PDB entry 3D4Z | X-ray diffraction, 1.39 A resolution | chain A

Chain A:
Protein: Alpha-mannosidase 2
Organism: Drosophila melanogaster
Notes: EC 3.2.1.114; fragment: Catalytic domain
UniProt: Q24451 (MAN2_DROME); residues 13-1045 here correspond to UniProt positions 76-1108 (UniProt number = residue number + 63)
Amino-acid sequence (1045 residues; each row starts with the number of its first residue):
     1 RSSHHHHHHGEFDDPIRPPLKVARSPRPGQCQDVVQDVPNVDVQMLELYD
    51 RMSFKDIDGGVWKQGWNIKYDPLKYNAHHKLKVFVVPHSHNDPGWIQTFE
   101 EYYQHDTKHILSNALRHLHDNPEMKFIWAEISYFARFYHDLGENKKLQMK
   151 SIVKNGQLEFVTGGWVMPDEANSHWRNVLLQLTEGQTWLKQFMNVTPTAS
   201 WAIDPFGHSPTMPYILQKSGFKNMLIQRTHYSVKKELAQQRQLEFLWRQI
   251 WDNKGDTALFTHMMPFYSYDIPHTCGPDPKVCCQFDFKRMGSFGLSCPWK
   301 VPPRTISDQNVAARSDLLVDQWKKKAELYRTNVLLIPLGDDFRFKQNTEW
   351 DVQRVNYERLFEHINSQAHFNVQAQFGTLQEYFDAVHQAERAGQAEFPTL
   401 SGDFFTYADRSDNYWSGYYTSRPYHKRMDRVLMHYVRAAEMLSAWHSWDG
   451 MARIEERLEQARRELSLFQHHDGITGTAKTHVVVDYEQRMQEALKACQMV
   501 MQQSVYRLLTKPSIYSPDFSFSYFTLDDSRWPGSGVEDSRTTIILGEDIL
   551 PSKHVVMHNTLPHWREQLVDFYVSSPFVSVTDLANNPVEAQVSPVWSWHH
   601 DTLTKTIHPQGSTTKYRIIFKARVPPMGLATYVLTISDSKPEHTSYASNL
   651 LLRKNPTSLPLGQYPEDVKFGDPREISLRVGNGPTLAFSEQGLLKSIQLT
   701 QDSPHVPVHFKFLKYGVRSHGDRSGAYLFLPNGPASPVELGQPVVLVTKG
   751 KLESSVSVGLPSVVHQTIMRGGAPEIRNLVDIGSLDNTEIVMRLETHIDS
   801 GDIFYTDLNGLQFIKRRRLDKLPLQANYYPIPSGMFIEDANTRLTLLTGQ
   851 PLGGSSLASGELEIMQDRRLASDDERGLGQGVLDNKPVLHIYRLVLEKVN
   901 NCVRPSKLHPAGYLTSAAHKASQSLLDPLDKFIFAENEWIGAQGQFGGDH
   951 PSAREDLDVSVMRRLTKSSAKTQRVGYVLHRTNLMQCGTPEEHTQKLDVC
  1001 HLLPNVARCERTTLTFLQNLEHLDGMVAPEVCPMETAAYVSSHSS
Disordered / not traced: 1-29
Cystine bridges: Cys31-Cys1032, Cys275-Cys282, Cys283-Cys297, Cys902-Cys987, Cys1000-Cys1009
Construct notes: expression tag (1-12)
Bound ions: Zn2+: His90, Asp92, Asp204, His471 (together with glucoimidazole)
Small-molecule neighbours: glucoimidazole (GIM): His90, Asp92, Trp95, Asp204, Phe206, Arg228, Tyr269, Asp341, Trp415, His471, Asp472, Thr477, Tyr727, Arg876
UniProt features mapped onto this chain:
  - active site: Asp204 (Nucleophile)
  - binding site (Zn(2+)): His90, Asp92, Asp204, His471

In short:
Ligands of chain A: glucoimidazole. The Zn2+ site is built by His90, Asp92, Asp204 and His471. Curated
annotation (UniProt) lists active-site residue Asp204 and 4 Zn2+-binding residues.
Chain A is Alpha-mannosidase 2 (Drosophila melanogaster); the structure, GOLGI MANNOSIDASE II complex with
gluco-imidazole, was determined by X-ray diffraction together with 3D4Y, 3D50, 3D51 and 3D52 from the same
study.
